PDB entry 1X3F | X-ray diffraction, 2.70 A resolution | chains A and B

== Chain A (and B) ==
Molecule: Single-strand binding protein
Organism: Mycobacterium smegmatis
Notes: chain B of this document is another copy of the same molecule, construct and numbering; everything in this record applies to it too
UniProtKB: Q9AFI5 (SSB_MYCSM); numbering as in UniProt (aligned over 1-165)
Amino-acid sequence (165 residues; row label = number of the first residue in the row):
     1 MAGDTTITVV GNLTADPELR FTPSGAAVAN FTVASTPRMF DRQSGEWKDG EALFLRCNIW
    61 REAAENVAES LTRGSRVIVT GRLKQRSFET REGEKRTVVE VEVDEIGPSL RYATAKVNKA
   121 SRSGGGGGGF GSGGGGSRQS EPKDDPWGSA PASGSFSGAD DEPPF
Disordered / not traced: 1-2, 39-49, 121-165 (chain B: 1, 90-94, 122-165)
Ion coordination: Cd2+ site 1: Glu51 (shared with Glu69(B) of chain B); Cd2+ site 2: Glu100 (shared with Glu65(B) of chain B)

== How chain A and chain B interact ==
Contacting residue pairs (71):
  Thr8(A) with Thr8(B), hydrogen bond; Thr80(B)
  Val10(A) with Glu105(B)
  Ala63(A) with Leu110(B)
  Asn66(A) with Leu110(B), hydrogen bond (side chain-backbone); Arg111(B), hydrogen bond (side chain-backbone); Tyr112(B); Ala113(B), hydrogen bond (side chain-backbone); Thr114(B)
  Val67(A) with Leu110(B), hydrophobic
  Ser70(A) with Leu110(B); Thr114(B); Ala115(B), hydrogen bond (side chain-backbone)
  Leu71(A) with Leu110(B), hydrophobic
  Gly74(A) with Lys119(B), hydrogen bond (backbone-side chain)
  Arg76(A) with Glu105(B), salt bridge
  Ile78(A) with Ile78(B); Glu105(B); Ile106(B); Gly107(B)
  Thr80(A) with Thr8(B)
  Asp104(A) with Arg111(B), hydrogen bond (backbone-side chain)
  Glu105(A) with Val10(B); Arg76(B), salt bridge; Ile78(B); Ser109(B), hydrogen bond; Arg111(B), salt bridge
  Ile106(A) with Ile78(B); Pro108(B); Ser109(B); Leu110(B), hydrogen bond (backbone-backbone)
  Gly107(A) with Ile78(B); Pro108(B)
  Pro108(A) with Gly107(B); Pro108(B); Val117(B), hydrophobic
  Ser109(A) with Glu105(B), hydrogen bond; Ile106(B)
  Leu110(A) with Ala63(B); Asn66(B), hydrogen bond (backbone-side chain); Ser70(B); Ile106(B), hydrogen bond (backbone-backbone)
  Arg111(A) with Glu62(B); Ala63(B); Asn66(B), hydrogen bond (backbone-side chain); Asp104(B), hydrogen bond (side chain-backbone); Glu105(B), salt bridge
  Tyr112(A) with Glu62(B); Lys119(B); Ala120(B), hydrogen bond (backbone-backbone)
  Ala113(A) with Asn66(B); Val117(B), hydrophobic; Asn118(B); Lys119(B)
  Thr114(A) with Asn66(B); Glu69(B); Ser70(B); Lys116(B); Val117(B); Asn118(B), hydrogen bond (backbone-backbone)
  Ala115(A) with Ser70(B), hydrogen bond (backbone-side chain); Lys116(B)
  Lys116(A) with Ala115(B); Lys116(B), hydrogen bond (backbone-backbone)
  Val117(A) with Pro108(B), hydrophobic; Thr114(B)
  Asn118(A) with Ala113(B); Thr114(B), hydrogen bond (backbone-backbone)
  Lys119(A) with Tyr112(B); Ala113(B)
  Ala120(A) with Tyr112(B)
Interface residues without a listed pair, chain A (30 interface residues in all): Glu69, Ser75
Interface residues without a listed pair, chain B (29 interface residues in all): Val67, Leu71

== Summary ==
30 residues of chain A and 29 residues of chain B are in contact, with 19 hydrogen bonds and 4 salt bridges.
Among the polar pairs are Arg76(A)-Glu105(B), Glu105(A)-Arg111(B) and Thr8(A)-Thr8(B).
Both chains are Single-strand binding protein (Mycobacterium smegmatis). Entry 1X3F (Crystal structure of the
single-stranded DNA-binding protein from Mycobacterium SMEGMATIS) was determined by X-ray diffraction,
deposited together with 1X3E and 1X3G.
